PDB entry 7N6A | electron microscopy, 14.30 A resolution (very low resolution: no residue pairs are listed; an interface is given only as per-side residue counts) | chains D and F of the 12 polymer chains in the assembly

# Chain D (and F)
Molecule: Spike glycoprotein E2
From: Eastern equine encephalitis virus (strain Florida 91-469)
Notes: chain F of this document is another copy of the same molecule, construct and numbering; everything in this record applies to it too
Reference sequence: Q4QXJ7 (POLS_EEEVF); residues 1-420 here correspond to UniProt positions 325-744 (UniProt number = residue number + 324)
Chain sequence (420 residues; each row starts with the number of its first residue):
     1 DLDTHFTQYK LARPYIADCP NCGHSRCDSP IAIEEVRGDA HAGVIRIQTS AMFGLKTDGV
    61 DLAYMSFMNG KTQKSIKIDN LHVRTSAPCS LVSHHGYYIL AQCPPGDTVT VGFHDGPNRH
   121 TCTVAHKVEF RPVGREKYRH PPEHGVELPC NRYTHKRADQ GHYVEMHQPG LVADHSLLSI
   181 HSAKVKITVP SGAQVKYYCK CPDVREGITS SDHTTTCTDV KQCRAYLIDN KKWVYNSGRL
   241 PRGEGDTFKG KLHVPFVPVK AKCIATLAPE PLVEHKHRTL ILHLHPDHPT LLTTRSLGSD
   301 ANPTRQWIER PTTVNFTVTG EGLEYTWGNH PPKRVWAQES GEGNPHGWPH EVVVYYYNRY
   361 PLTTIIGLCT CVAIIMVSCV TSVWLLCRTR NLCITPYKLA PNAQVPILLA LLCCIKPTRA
Unresolved in the structure: 352-420
Disulfide bonds: Cys-19/Cys-122, Cys-22/Cys-27, Cys-89/Cys-103, Cys-150/Cys-263, Cys-199/Cys-223, Cys-201/Cys-217

# How chain D and chain F interact
At this resolution (14 A) residue pairs are not listed: 8 residues of chain D and 12 of chain F lie at the interface.

# Summary
8 residues of chain D face 12 of chain F across their interface.
Both chains are Spike glycoprotein E2 (Eastern equine encephalitis virus (strain Florida 91-469)). Entry 7N6A
(Pre-fusion state 1 of EEEV with localized reconstruction) was determined by electron microscopy (same
publication as 7N69).
